8C4W - chain A; structure by X-ray diffraction, 1.95 A resolution.

# Chain A
Molecule: Ectonucleotide pyrophosphatase/phosphodiesterase family member 2
From: Rattus norvegicus
Notes: EC 3.1.4.39
Reference sequence: Q64610 (ENPP2_RAT); aligned to UniProt positions 1-862 over residues 1-862 (the alignment contains insertions or deletions, so no single offset holds)
Chain sequence (862 residues; each row starts with the number of its first residue):
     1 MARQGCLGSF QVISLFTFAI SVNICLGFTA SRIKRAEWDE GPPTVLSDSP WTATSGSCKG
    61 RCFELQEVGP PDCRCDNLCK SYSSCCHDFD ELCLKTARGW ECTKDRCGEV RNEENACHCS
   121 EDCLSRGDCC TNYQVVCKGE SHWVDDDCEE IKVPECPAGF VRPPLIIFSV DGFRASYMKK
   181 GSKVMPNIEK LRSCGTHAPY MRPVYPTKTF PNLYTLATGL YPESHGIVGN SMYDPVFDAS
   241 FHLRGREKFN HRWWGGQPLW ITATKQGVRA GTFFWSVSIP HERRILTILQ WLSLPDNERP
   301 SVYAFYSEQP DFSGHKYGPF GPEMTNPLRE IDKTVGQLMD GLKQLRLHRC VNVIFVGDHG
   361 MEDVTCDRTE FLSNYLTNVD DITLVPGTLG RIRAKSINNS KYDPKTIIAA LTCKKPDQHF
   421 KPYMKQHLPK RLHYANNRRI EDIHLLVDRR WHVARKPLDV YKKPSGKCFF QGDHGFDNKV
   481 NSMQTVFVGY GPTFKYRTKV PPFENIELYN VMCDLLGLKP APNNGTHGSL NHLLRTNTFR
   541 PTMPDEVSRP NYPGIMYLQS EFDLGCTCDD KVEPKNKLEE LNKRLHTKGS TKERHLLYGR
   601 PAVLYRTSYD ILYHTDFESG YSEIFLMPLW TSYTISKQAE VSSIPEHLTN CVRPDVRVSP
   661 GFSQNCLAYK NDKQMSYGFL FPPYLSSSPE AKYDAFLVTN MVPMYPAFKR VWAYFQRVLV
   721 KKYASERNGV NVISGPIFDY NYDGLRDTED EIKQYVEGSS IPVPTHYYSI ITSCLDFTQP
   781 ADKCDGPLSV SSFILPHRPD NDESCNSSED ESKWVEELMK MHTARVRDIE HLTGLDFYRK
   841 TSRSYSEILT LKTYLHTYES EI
Unresolved in the structure: 1-51, 460-467, 572-592, 860-862
Sequence notes: engineered mutation Ala53 (Asn in Q64610), Ala410 (Asn in Q64610)
Curated features (UniProtKB/Swiss-Prot):
  - motif: Arg126 to Asp128 (Cell attachment site)
  - active site: Thr209 (Nucleophile)
  - binding site (Zn(2+)): Asp171, Thr209, Asp311, His315, Asp358, His359, His474
  - binding site (1-(9Z-octadecenoyl)-sn-glycero-3-phosphate): Thr209, Asn230, Asp311, His474
  - binding site (1-hexadecanoyl-sn-glycero-3-phosphate): Thr209, Asn230, Asp311, His474
  - binding site (1-tetradecanoyl-sn-glycerol 3-phosphate): Thr209, Asn230, Asp311, His474
  - glycosylation (N-linked (GlcNAc...) asparagine): Asn398, Asn524
Cystine bridges: Cys58-Cys75, Cys62-Cys93, Cys73-Cys86, Cys79-Cys85, Cys102-Cys119, Cys107-Cys137, Cys117-Cys130, Cys123-Cys129, Cys148-Cys194, Cys156-Cys350, Cys366-Cys468, Cys413-Cys805, Cys566-Cys666, Cys568-Cys651, Cys774-Cys784
Glycans and other covalent adducts: N-acetylglucosamine (NAG) linked to Asn524
Bound ions: Zn2+ site 1: Asp171, Thr209, Asp358, His359; Zn2+ site 2: Asp311, His315, His474; Ca2+: Asp739, Asn741, Asp743, Leu745, Asp747
Ligand contacts:
  - 7alpha-hydroxycholesterol (5JK): Leu78, Ser81, Tyr82, Phe210, Tyr214, Lys248, Phe249, His251, Trp254, Pro258, Trp260, Ile261, Phe274, Trp275, Val277
  - TIJ (5,7-bis(oxidanyl)-2-[1-(phenylmethyl)indol-3-yl]chromen-4-one): Ile167, Ser169, Thr209, Phe210, Leu213, Leu216, Ala217, Leu243, Trp260, Phe273, Phe274, Trp275, Val277, Ala304, Phe305, Tyr306, Asp358, Met512

# Summary
Bound to chain A: 7alpha-hydroxycholesterol and compound TIJ. Covalently linked N-acetylglucosamine: at
Asn524. The Zn2+ site 1 is built by Asp171, Thr209, Asp358 and His359. From UniProt: active-site residue
Thr209, 7 Zn2+-binding residues, 4 residues binding 1-(9Z-octadecenoyl)-sn-glycero-3-phosphate and 4 residues
binding 1-hexadecanoyl-sn-glycero-3-phosphate.
Chain A is Ectonucleotide pyrophosphatase/phosphodiesterase family member 2 (Rattus norvegicus); the
structure, Crystal structure of rat autotaxin and compound MEY-002, was determined by X-ray diffraction,
deposited together with 8C3O, 8C3P and 8C7R.
